7UGB - chains A and I; structure by X-ray diffraction, 1.90 A resolution.

# Chain A
Molecule: Mitogen-activated protein kinase 1
Source organism: Rattus norvegicus
Notes: EC 2.7.11.24
UniProtKB: P63086 (MK01_RAT); residues 5-360 here correspond to UniProt positions 3-358 (UniProt number = residue number - 2)
Amino-acid sequence (380 residues; each row starts with the number of its first residue; numbers below 1 keep their minus sign (Met-19 is residue -19)):
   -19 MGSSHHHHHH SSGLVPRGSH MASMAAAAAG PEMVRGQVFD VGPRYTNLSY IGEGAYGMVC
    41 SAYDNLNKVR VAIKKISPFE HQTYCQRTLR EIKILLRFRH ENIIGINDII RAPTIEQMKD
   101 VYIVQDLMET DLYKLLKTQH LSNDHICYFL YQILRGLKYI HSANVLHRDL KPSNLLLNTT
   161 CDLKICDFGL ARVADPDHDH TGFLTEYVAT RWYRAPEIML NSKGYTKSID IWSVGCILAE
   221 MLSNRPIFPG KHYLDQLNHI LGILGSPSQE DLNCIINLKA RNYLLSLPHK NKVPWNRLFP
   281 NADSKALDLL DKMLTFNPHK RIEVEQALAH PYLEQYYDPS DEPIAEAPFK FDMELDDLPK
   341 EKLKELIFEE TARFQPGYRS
Disordered / not traced: -19 to 10, 175-183, 331-334, 357-360
Differences from the reference sequence: initiating methionine (-19); expression tag (-18 to 4)
UniProt features mapped onto this chain:
  - motif: Thr185 to Tyr187 (TXY)
  - active site: Asp149 (Proton acceptor)
  - binding site (ATP): Ile31 to Val39, Lys54
  - modified residue: Ser29 (Phosphoserine), Thr185 (Phosphothreonine), Tyr187 (Phosphotyrosine), Thr190 (Phosphothreonine), Ser246 (Phosphoserine), Ser248 (Phosphoserine), Ser284 (Phosphoserine)
Ligand contacts: AMP-PNP (ANP; phosphoaminophosphonic acid-adenylate ester): Ile31, Gly32, Glu33, Gly34, Ala35, Tyr36, Gly37, Val39, Ala52, Lys54, Arg67, Ile84, Gln105, Asp106, Leu107, Met108, Asp111, Lys114, Asp149, Lys151, Ser153, Leu156, Cys166, Asp167
From the paper describing this entry:
  - contacts within the chain: Glu81-Arg135
  - specificity-determining residues: Glu81, Arg135, Asp321
  - mutagenesis - D321N, E322K: decreased binding to ELK1MAP2K2-D

# Chain I
Molecule: Interferon-stimulated gene 20 kDa protein
Notes: EC 3.1.13.1
UniProtKB: Q96AZ6 (ISG20_HUMAN); residues 168-181 here = UniProt positions 168-181
Amino-acid sequence (15 residues; each row starts with the number of its first residue):
   167 XIRARRGLPR LAVSD
Differences from the reference sequence: acetylation (167)
Modified residues: ACE (acetyl group) at position 167

# Interface between chain A and chain I
Pairs across the interface - 33 pairs, chain A then chain I:
  Glu81(A) with ACE_167(I); Ile168(I); Arg171(I), salt bridge
  Asn82(A) with Ile168(I)
  Leu115(A) with Val179(I), hydrophobic
  Gln119(A) with Val179(I), hydrogen bond (side chain-backbone)
  Asp124(A) with Leu177(I)
  His125(A) with Leu177(I); Ala178(I), hydrogen bond (side chain-backbone); Val179(I); Asp181(I)
  Tyr128(A) with Ile168(I); Arg169(I), hydrogen bond (side chain-backbone); Leu177(I), hydrophobic
  Tyr131(A) with Arg172(I), hydrogen bond
  Gln132(A) with Ile168(I)
  Arg135(A) with Ile168(I); Arg171(I)
  Asn158(A) with Val179(I)
  Thr159(A) with Leu177(I); Ala178(I); Val179(I), hydrogen bond (backbone-backbone)
  Thr160(A) with Arg176(I); Leu177(I)
  Cys161(A) with Leu177(I), hydrogen bond (side chain-backbone); Ala178(I); Val179(I), hydrophobic
  Asp162(A) with ACE_167(I)
  Tyr316(A) with Arg169(I), hydrogen bond; Arg172(I), hydrogen bond (backbone-side chain)
  Asp318(A) with Arg172(I)
  Asp321(A) with Arg171(I), salt bridge; Arg172(I), salt bridge
Interface residues without a listed pair, chain A (19 interface residues in all): Ser122
Interface residues without a listed pair, chain I (11 interface residues in all): Leu174
From the paper, about this interface:
  - pairs named by the authors: His125(A)-Ala178(I) (hydrogen bond), Tyr128(A)-Ile168(I) (hydrophobic contact), Gln132(A)-Ile168(I) (hydrophobic contact)
  - interface residues, chain A: Glu81(A), Gln119(A), His125(A), Thr159(A), Asp321(A)
  - interface residues, chain I: Ile168(I), Arg171(I), Arg172(I), Leu177(I), Ala178(I), Val179(I)

# Summary
The interface between chain A and chain I involves 19 residues on one side and 11 on the other, with 8
hydrogen bonds and 3 salt bridges. Polar contacts include Glu81(A)-Arg171(I), Asp321(A)-Arg171(I) and
Asp321(A)-Arg172(I). The authors report a hydrogen bond between His125(A) and Ala178(I); hydrophobic contacts
between Tyr128(A) and Ile168(I) and Gln132(A) and Ile168(I). The paper reports that D321N and E322K of chain A
reduce binding to ELK1MAP2K2-D; interface residues Glu81(A), Gln119(A) and Ile168(I) among others.
Here chain A is Mitogen-activated protein kinase 1 (Rattus norvegicus) and chain I is Interferon-stimulated
gene 20 kDa protein. Entry 7UGB (Crystal structure of rat ERK2 complexed with docking peptide from ISG20) was
determined by X-ray diffraction.
